Entry 6YVU (electron microscopy, 7.50 A resolution (low resolution: residue-level contacts below are approximate; hydrogen-bond / salt-bridge calls are withheld)); this record covers chains A and C of the 4 polymer chains in the assembly.

[Chain A]
Molecule: Structural maintenance of chromosomes protein 2, Smc2
Organism: Saccharomyces cerevisiae (strain ATCC 204508 / S288c)
UniProtKB: P38989 (SMC2_YEAST); the author numbering skips numbers that UniProt does not, so the offset changes along the chain: 1-1167 = UniProt 1-1167; 2939-2941 = UniProt 1168-1170
Amino-acid sequence (1178 residues; numbered 1 to 2949; 1771 numbers in that range are skipped by the numbering (no residue carries them; nothing is unmodelled there); the number before each row is that of its first residue; X marks 8 residues of unknown identity (built as UNK)):
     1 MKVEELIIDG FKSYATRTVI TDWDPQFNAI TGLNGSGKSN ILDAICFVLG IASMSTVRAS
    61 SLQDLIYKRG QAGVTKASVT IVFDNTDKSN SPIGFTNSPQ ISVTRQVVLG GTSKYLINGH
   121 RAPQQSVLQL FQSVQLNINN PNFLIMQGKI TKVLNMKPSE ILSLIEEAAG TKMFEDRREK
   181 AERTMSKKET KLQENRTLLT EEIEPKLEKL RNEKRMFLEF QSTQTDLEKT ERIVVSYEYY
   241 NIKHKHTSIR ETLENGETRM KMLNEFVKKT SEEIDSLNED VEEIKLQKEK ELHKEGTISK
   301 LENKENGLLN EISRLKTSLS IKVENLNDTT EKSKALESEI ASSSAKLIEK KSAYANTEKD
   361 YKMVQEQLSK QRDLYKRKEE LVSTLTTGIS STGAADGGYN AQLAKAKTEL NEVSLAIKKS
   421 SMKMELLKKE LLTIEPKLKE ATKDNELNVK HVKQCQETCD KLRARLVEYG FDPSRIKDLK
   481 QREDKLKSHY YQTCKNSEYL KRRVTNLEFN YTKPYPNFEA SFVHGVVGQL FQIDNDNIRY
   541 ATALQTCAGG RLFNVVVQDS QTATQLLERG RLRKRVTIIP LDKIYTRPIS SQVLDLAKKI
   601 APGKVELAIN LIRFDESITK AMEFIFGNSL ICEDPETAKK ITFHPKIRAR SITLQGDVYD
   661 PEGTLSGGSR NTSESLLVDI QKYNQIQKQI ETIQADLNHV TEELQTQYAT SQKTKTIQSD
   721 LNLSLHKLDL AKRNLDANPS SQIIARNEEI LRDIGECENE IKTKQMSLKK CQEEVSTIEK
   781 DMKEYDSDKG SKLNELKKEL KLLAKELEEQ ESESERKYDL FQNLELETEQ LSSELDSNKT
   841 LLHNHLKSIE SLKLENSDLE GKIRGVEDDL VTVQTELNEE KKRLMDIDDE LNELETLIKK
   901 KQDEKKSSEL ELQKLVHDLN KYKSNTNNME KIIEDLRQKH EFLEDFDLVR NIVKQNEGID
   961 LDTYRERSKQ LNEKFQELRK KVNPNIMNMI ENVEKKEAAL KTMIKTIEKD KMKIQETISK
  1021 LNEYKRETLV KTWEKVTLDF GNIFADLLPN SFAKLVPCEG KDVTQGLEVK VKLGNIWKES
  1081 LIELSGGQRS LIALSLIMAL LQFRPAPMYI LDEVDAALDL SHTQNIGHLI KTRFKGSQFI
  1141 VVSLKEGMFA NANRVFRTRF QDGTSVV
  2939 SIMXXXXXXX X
Unresolved in the structure: 107-110, 295-298, 386-394, 671-673, 788-790, 937-961, 2939-2941
UniProt features mapped onto this chain:
  - binding site (ATP): Gly32 to Ser39

[Chain C]
Molecule: Condensin complex subunit 2, Brn1
Organism: Saccharomyces cerevisiae (strain ATCC 204508 / S288c)
UniProtKB: P38170 (CND2_YEAST); the author numbering skips numbers that UniProt does not, so the offset changes along the chain: 1-747 = UniProt 1-747; 2245-2251 = UniProt 748-754
Amino-acid sequence (773 residues; row label = number of the first residue in the row; note: 1498 numbers in that range are skipped by the numbering (no residue carries them; nothing is unmodelled there); X marks 19 residues of unknown identity (built as UNK)):
     1 MTTQLRYENN DDDERVEYNL FTNRSTMMAN FEEWIKMATD NKINSRNSWN FALIDYFYDL
    61 DVLKDGENNI NFQKASATLD GCIKIYSSRV DSVTTETGKL LSGLAQRKTN GASNGDDSNG
   121 GNGEGLGGDS DEANIEIDPL TGMPISNDPD VNNTRRRVYN RVLETTLVEF ETIKMKELDQ
   181 ELIIDPLFKK ALVDFDEGGA KSLLLNTLNI DNTARVIFDA SIKDTQNVGQ GKLQRKEEEL
   241 IERDSLVDDE NEPSQSLIST RNDSTVNDSV ISAPSMEDEI LSLGMDFIKF DQIAVCEISG
   301 SIEQLRNVVE DINQAKDFIE NVNNRFDNFL TEEELQAAVP DNAEDDSDGF DMGMQQELCY
   361 PDENHDNTSH DEQDDDNVNS TTGSIFEKDL MAYFDENLNR NWRGREHWKV RNFKKANLVN
   421 KESDLLEETR TTIGDTTDKN TTDDKSMDTK KKHKQKKVLE IDFFKTDDSF EDKVFASKGR
   481 TKIDMPIKNR KNDTHYLLPD DFHFSTDRIT RLFIKPGQKM SLFSHRKHTR GDVSSGLFEK
   541 STVSANHSNN DIPTIADEHF WADNYERKEQ EEKEKEQSKE VGDVVGGALD NPFEDDMDGV
   601 DFNQAFEGTD DNEEASVKLD LQDDEDHKFP IRENKVTYSR VSKKVDVRRL KKNVWRSINN
   661 LIQEHDSRKN REQSSNDSET HTEDESTKEL KFSDIIQGIS KMYSDDTLKD ISTSFCFICL
   721 LHLANEHGLQ ITHTENYNDL IVNYEDL
  2245 ATTQAASXXX XXXXXXXXXX
  2266 XXXXXX
Unresolved in the structure: 1-24, 109-165, 175-183, 196-198, 221-642, 669-684, 2245-2251
UniProt features mapped onto this chain:
  - modified residue (Phosphoserine): Ser245, Ser548

[Chain A / chain C interface]
Residue-residue contacts - 44 pairs, chain A then chain C:
  Gly170(A) - Phe72(C)
  Phe174(A) - Ser76(C)
  Glu175(A) - Phe72(C)
  Glu175(A) - Ser76(C)
  Arg178(A) - Ser76(C)
  Arg178(A) - Asp80(C)
  Glu182(A) - Leu79(C)
  Glu182(A) - Ile83(C)
  Met185(A) - Ile83(C)
  Glu189(A) - Tyr86(C)
  Glu189(A) - Ser87(C)
  Glu189(A) - Val90(C)
  Arg196(A) - Val90(C)
  Arg196(A) - Val93(C)
  Arg196(A) - Thr94(C)
  Ile203(A) - Leu101(C)
  Ile203(A) - Leu104(C)
  Lys206(A) - Leu104(C)
  Val982(A) - Arg107(C)
  Lys996(A) - Leu104(C)
  Met1003(A) - Val93(C)
  Lys1005(A) - Trp49(C)
  Thr1006(A) - Trp49(C)
  Lys1009(A) - Trp49(C)
  Asp1010(A) - Tyr86(C)
  Lys1013(A) - Ile54(C)
  Lys1013(A) - Arg89(C)
  Ile1014(A) - Tyr86(C)
  Glu1016(A) - Ile54(C)
  Glu1016(A) - Tyr58(C)
  Lys1020(A) - Phe57(C)
  Tyr1024(A) - Phe57(C)
  Tyr1024(A) - Tyr58(C)
  Tyr1024(A) - Leu60(C)
  Tyr1024(A) - Ile70(C)
  Lys1025(A) - Phe72(C)
  Glu1027(A) - Asn68(C)
  Glu1027(A) - Asn69(C)
  Thr1028(A) - Asn69(C)
  Thr1028(A) - Ile70(C)
  Thr1028(A) - Phe72(C)
  Lys1031(A) - Glu67(C)
  Lys1031(A) - Asn68(C)
  Lys1031(A) - Asn69(C)
Other interface residues (no listed pair), chain A (34 interface residues in all): Ser186, Leu192, Leu199, Leu210, Ala999, Met1012, Thr1017, Thr1032
Other interface residues (no listed pair), chain C (31 interface residues in all): Lys64, Ala75, Ala77, Cys82, Glu96, Thr97, Leu100, Gly103

[Overview]
The interface between chain A and chain C involves 34 residues on one side and 31 on the other. From UniProt:
8 ATP-binding residues on chain A.
Chain A is Structural maintenance of chromosomes protein 2, Smc2 and chain C is Condensin complex subunit 2,
Brn1, both from Saccharomyces cerevisiae (strain ATCC 204508 / S288c); the structure, Condensin complex from
S.cerevisiae ATP-free apo non-engaged state, was determined by electron microscopy, deposited together with
6YVD and 6YVV.
